PDB entry 3V18 | X-ray diffraction, 2.34 A resolution | chain A

== Chain A ==
Name: 1-phosphatidylinositol phosphodiesterase
From: Staphylococcus aureus subsp. aureus
Notes: EC 4.6.1.13
Reference sequence: P45723 (PLC_STAAE); residues 2-302 here correspond to UniProt positions 12-312 (UniProt number = residue number + 10)
Amino-acid sequence (304 residues; numbered 2 to 305; the number before each row is that of its first residue):
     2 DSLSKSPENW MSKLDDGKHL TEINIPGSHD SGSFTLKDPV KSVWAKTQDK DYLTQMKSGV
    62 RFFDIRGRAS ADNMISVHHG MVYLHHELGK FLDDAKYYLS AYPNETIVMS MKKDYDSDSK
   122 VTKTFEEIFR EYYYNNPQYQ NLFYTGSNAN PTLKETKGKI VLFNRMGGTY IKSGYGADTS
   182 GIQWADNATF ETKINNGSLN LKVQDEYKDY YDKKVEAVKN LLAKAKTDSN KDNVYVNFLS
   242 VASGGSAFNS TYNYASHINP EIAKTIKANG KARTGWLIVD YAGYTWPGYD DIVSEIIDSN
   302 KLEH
Construct notes: expression tag (303-305)
Curated features (UniProtKB/Swiss-Prot):
  - active site: H30 (Proton acceptor), H80 (Proton donor)

== In short ==
Curated annotation (UniProt) lists active-site residues H30 and H80.
Chain A is 1-phosphatidylinositol phosphodiesterase (Staphylococcus aureus subsp. aureus); the structure,
Structure of the Phosphatidylinositol-specific phospholipase C from Staphylococcus aureus, was determined by
X-ray diffraction, deposited together with 3V16 and 3V1H.
